1N4G - chain A; structure by X-ray diffraction, 1.80 A resolution.

Chain A:
Name: Cytochrome P450 121
Organism: Mycobacterium tuberculosis
Notes: EC 1.14.-.-; fragment: p450 cyp 121
UniProtKB: P0A514 (CP121_MYCTU); residue numbers follow UniProt; this construct covers 1-396
Sequence (396 residues; numbered 1 to 396; the number before each row is that of its first residue):
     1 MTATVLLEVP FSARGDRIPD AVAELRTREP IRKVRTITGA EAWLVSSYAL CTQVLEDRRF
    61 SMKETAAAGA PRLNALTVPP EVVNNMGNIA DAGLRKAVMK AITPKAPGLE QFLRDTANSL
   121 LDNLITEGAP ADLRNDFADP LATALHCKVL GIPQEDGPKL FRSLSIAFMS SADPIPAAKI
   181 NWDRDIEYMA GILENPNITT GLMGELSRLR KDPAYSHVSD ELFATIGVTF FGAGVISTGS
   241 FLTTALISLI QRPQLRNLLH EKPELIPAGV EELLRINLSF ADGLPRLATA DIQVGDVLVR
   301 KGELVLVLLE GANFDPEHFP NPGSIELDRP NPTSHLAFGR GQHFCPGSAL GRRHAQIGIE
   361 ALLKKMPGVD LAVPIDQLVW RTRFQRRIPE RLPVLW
Unresolved in the structure: 1-2, 107-108
Bound ions: heme Fe near Cys345 (its only coordinating residue here)
Ligand contacts:
  - heme (HEM): Met62, Met86, Ile102, His146, Phe230, Ala233, Gly234, Ser237, Thr238, Phe241, Leu274, Phe280, Leu284, Arg286, Leu309, Ala337, Phe338, Gly339, Gln342, His343, Cys345, Pro346, Gly347, Leu350, Gly351
  - 4-iodopyrazole (PYZ): Val78, Ala167, Phe168, Trp182, Val228, Thr229, Gly232, Ala233
From the paper describing this entry:
  - binding site for 4-iodopyrazole: Thr229, Ala233
  - catalytic residues: Ser237, Thr244, Ser279, Glu310, Arg386 (proposed by the authors, not directly observed)

Overview:
Bound to chain A: heme and 4-iodopyrazole. From the paper: catalytic residues Ser237, Thr244 and Ser279 among
others; a binding site for 4-iodopyrazole at Thr229 and Ala233.
Chain A is Cytochrome P450 121 (Mycobacterium tuberculosis); the structure, Structure of CYP121, a
Mycobacterial P450, in Complex with Iodopyrazole, was determined by X-ray diffraction (same publication as
1N40).
